PDB entry 5WSG | electron microscopy, 4.00 A resolution | chains A and L of the 45 polymer chains in the assembly

# Chain A
Molecule: Pre-mRNA-splicing factor 8
Source organism: Saccharomyces cerevisiae (strain ATCC 204508 / S288c)
UniProtKB: P33334 (PRP8_YEAST); residue numbers follow UniProt; this construct covers 1-2413
Amino-acid sequence (2413 residues; row label = number of the first residue in the row):
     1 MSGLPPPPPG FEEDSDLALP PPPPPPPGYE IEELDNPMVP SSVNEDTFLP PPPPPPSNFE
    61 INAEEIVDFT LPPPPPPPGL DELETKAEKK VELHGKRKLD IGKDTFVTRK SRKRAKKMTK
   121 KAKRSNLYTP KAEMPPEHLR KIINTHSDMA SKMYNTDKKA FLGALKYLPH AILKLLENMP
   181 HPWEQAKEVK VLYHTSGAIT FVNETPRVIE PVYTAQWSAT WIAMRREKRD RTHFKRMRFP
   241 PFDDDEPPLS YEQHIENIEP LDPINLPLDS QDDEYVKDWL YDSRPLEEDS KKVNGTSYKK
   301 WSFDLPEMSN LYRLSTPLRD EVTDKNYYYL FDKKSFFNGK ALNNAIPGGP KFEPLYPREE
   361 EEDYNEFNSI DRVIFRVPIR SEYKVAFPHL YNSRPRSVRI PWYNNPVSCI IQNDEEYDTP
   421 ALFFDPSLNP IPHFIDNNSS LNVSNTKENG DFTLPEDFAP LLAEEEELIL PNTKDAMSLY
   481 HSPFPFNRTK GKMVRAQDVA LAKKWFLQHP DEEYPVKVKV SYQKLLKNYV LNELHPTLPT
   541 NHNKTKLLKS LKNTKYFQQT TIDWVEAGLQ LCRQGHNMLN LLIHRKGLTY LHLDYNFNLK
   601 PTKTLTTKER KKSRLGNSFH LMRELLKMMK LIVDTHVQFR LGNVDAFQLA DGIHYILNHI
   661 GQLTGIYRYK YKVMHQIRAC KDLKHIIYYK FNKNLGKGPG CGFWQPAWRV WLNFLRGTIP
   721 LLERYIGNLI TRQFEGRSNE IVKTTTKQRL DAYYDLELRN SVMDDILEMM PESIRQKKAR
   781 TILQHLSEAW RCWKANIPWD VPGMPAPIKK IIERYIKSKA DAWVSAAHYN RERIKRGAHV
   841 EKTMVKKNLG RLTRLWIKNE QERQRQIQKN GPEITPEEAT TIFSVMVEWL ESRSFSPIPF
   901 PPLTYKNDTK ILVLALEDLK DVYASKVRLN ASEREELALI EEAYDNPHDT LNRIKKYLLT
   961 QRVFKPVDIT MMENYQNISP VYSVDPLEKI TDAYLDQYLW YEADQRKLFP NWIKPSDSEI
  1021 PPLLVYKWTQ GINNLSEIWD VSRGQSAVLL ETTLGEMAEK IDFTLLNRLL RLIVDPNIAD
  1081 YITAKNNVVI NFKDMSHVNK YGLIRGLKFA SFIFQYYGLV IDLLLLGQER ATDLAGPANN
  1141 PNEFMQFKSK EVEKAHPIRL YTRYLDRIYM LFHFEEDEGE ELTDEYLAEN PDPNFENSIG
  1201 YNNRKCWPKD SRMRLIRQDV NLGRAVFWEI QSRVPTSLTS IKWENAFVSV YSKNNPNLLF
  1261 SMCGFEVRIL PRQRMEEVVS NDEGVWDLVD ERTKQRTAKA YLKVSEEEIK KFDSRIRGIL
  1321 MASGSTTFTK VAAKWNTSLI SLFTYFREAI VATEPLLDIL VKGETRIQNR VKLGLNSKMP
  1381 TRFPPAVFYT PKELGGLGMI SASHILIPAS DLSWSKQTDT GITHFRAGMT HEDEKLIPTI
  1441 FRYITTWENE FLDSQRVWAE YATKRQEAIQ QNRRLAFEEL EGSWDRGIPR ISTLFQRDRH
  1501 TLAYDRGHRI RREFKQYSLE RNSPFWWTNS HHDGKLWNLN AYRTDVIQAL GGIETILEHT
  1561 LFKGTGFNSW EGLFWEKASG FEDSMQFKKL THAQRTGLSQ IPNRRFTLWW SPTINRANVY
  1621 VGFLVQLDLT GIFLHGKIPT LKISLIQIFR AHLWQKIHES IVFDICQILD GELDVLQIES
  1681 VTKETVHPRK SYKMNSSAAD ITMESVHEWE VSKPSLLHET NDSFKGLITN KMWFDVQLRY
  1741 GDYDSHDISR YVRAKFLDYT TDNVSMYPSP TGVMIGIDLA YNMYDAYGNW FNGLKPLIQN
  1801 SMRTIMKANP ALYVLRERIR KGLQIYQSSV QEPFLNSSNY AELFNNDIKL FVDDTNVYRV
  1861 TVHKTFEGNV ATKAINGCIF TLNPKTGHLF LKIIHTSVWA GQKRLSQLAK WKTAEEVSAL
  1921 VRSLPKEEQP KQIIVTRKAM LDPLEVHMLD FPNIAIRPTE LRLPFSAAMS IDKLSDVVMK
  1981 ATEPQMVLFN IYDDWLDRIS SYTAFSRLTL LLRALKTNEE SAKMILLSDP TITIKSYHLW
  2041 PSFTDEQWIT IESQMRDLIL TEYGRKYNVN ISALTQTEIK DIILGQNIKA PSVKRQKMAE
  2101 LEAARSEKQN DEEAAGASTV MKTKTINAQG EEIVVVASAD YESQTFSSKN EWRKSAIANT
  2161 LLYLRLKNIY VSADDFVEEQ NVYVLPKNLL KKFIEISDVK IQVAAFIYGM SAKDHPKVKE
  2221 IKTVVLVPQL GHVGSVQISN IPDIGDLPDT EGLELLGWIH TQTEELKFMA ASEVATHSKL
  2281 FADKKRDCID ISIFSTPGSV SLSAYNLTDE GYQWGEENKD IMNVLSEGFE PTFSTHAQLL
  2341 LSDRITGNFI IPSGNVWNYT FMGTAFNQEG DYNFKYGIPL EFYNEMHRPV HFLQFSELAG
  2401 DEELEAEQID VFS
Unresolved in the structure: 1-126, 432-449, 1830-1839, 2086-2413
Swiss-Prot annotation at these positions:
  - region: Met1585 to Leu1598 (Important for branch point selection)
  - mutagenesis: His1658 (H1658S: No effect on viability), Glu1684 (E1684Q: No effect on viability), His1687 (H1687S: No effect on viability), Asp1700 (D1700N: No effect on viability), Asp1735 (D1735N: No effect on viability), Asp1853 (D1853A: Alters protein folding. Severely impaired growth. Strongly reduced growth at 35 degrees Celsius; when associated with A-1854; D1853N: Reduced growth at 30 degrees Celsius ...), Asp1854 (D1854A: Reduced growth at 30 degrees Celsius. Strongly reduced growth at 16 degrees Celsius. Strongly reduced growth at 35 degrees Celsius; when associated with A-1853 ...), Thr1855 (T1855A: Reduced growth at 30 degrees Celsius. Strongly reduced growth at 16 degrees Celsius), Thr1936 (T1936A: Reduced growth at 30 degrees Celsius. Strongly reduced growth at 16 degrees Celsius), Arg1937 (R1937K: Severely impaired growth. Reduced growth at 30 degrees Celsius. Strongly reduced growth at 16 degrees Celsius)

# Chain L
Molecule: 1175-nt RNA strand
Source organism: Saccharomyces cerevisiae S288c
Sequence (1175 nucleotides; each row starts with the number of its first residue):
     1 ACGAAUCUCU UUGCCUUUUG GCUUAGAUCA AGUGUAGUAU CUGUUCUUUU CAGUGUAACA
    61 ACUGAAAUGA CCUCAAUGAG GCUCAUUACC UUUUAAUUUG UUACAAUACA CAUUUUUUGG
   121 CACCCAAAAU AAUAAAAUGG ACGGGAAGAG ACUUUUUAAG CAAGUUGUUU UCCGCUAAUG
   181 UCAGGUCUCA CUACUUUUUG CUGCUAUUUU UCUUCGCUCA UGGUUUCUUC AUAAGGCGUU
   241 UUUAUGAUGG UUUUUCGAAA UUGGUUUUUG AGACGACGGU UGCUCAAGGU UAUUGUUUUU
   301 GUUUUCUUCU GGUUGUUUUC UAUUUUCUUU UUUUUAGCUU UCUGUUUCUC CCUUAGUUUG
   361 GCUUUUUGCU UCAUACUCUU CCCUGUCUUU CCGAGCCGUU UAUGUCCAAC GCGGGAUUUG
   421 GUUUUUCUUU AUCGAUGGGA AGAAAUGGUG CUAUAGUAGG UUGGGAGAUA AUAUUUAUGG
   481 UAUGGGGUGC UAGUGCGGAU GGGGCGCUCU UAUUGUUGAU UUCUUCGCUC GUCUUCUUUU
   541 UCUGGUGGCG CUGCAAGAGG AAGUUUUUCG ACUUUGUUAU GAUUUUUGGU UUGCAAGGAA
   601 AGGUGUCUUA CGAUUCUUUU UUUGAUGUAA UAGGAUAAGC UUGCUUAUCC CCCAAGUAUC
   661 GGCCAAAGUU GUUGAUUUUC CUUUUGAAGU GUCCUCGGUU UGAGGGGGUG UAGGGUGGGG
   721 UUGGUCUACA AUAAGAGUGU UCCAUUGUUA ACGUGCUGGC GUCUUUUACU AUAUUUUUUU
   781 UCCCAGUUUA UUUUGUGCUU AUUUUCUCAU UGAGGAGAAG GAGCUCUUCU CGCAGGAUAU
   841 AAAUGGAGGU UUGCUAAAGG GGAGGAGAUG UGUUUGUGAG AAUACUGCUG AGAGAGUUCU
   901 GGAAGAGAAA AAAAGGAGGC AAUGGAAGGC GUUUGCUGGG AAAAGAGAAG AGCCAUGACU
   961 GCAUCUGUUG UUUCAAGGCC AGUUUUAUUA ACCGCCUAUG UCAUAGAGGC GUUUUUUUUG
  1021 GAGGGAUUUG AAGAAUGCCG GCGGCAUCAA GAAACGGACU UGAUGGUUGA CGCCUGUUUU
  1081 UAAAGUUAGA GACGUCGCGA CCCUCGCACU UGUGGAGUCG UUCUUGACUU UUACUUUGGU
  1141 CGCUUGAUGU UUCUCUCGUC UUCCCGUUCG CUCUU
Unresolved in the structure: 53-109, 124-1095, 1121-1175

# Interface between chain A and chain L
Residue-residue contacts - 38 pairs, chain A then chain L:
  Asp751(A) - C22(L)  sugar contact
  Asp751(A) - U23(L)  sugar contact
  Asp755(A) - G21(L)  hydrogen bond to the sugar
  Asp755(A) - C22(L)  sugar contact
  Lys777(A) - U16(L)  salt bridge to the phosphate
  Gln784(A) - U19(L)  hydrogen bond to the sugar
  Gln784(A) - G20(L)  sugar contact
  Ser787(A) - G21(L)  hydrogen bond to the phosphate
  Ser787(A) - C22(L)  hydrogen bond to the phosphate
  Trp790(A) - U23(L)  hydrogen bond to the phosphate
  Arg791(A) - C22(L)  salt bridge to the phosphate
  Lys794(A) - U23(L)  salt bridge to the phosphate
  Lys794(A) - U24(L)  salt bridge to the phosphate
  Lys794(A) - A25(L)  salt bridge to the phosphate
  Lys819(A) - U23(L)  salt bridge to the phosphate
  Trp823(A) - U24(L)  phosphate contact
  Lys846(A) - U24(L)  base contact
  Lys847(A) - U23(L)  hydrogen bond to the sugar
  Lys847(A) - U24(L)  base contact
  Arg851(A) - U24(L)  salt bridge to the phosphate
  Arg854(A) - U24(L)  phosphate contact
  Arg854(A) - A25(L)  salt bridge to the phosphate
  Arg928(A) - A31(L)  salt bridge to the phosphate
  Leu929(A) - A31(L)  phosphate contact
  Asn930(A) - C29(L)  hydrogen bond to the phosphate
  Asn930(A) - A30(L)  hydrogen bond to the phosphate
  Ala931(A) - A30(L)  phosphate contact
  Arg934(A) - A30(L)  sugar contact
  Arg934(A) - A31(L)  salt bridge to the phosphate
  Lys1093(A) - U24(L)  hydrogen bond to the sugar
  Lys1093(A) - A25(L)  base contact
  Lys1093(A) - A27(L)  salt bridge to the phosphate
  Asp1094(A) - A25(L)  base contact
  Phe1587(A) - A31(L)  sugar contact
  Lys1588(A) - A30(L)  hydrogen bond to the base
  Lys1588(A) - G32(L)  salt bridge to the phosphate
  Lys1864(A) - U38(L)  sugar contact
  Asn1869(A) - G37(L)  base contact
Also at the interface, not in a pair above, chain A (33 interface residues in all): Ala752, Arg759, Ile774, Lys778, Arg780, Gly850, Val1862, Val1870
Also at the interface, not in a pair above, chain L (16 interface residues in all): C15

# Overview
33 residues of chain A and 16 residues of chain L are in contact, with 10 hydrogen bonds and 12 salt bridges.
Among the polar pairs are Lys1588(A)-A30(L), Asp755(A)-G21(L) and Gln784(A)-U19(L). UniProt lists 10
mutagenesis sites on chain A.
Chain A is Pre-mRNA-splicing factor 8 (Saccharomyces cerevisiae (strain ATCC 204508 / S288c)) and chain L is a
1175-nt RNA strand (Saccharomyces cerevisiae S288c); the structure, Cryo-EM structure of the Catalytic Step II
spliceosome (C* complex) at 4.0 angstrom resolution, was determined by electron microscopy.
